4XKG - chains A and E of the 6 polymer chains in the assembly; structure by X-ray diffraction, 2.25 A resolution.

Chain A:
Name: Hemagglutinin HA1 chain
Source organism: Influenza A virus
Amino-acid sequence (333 residues; row label = number of the first residue in the row; a row labelled like 125A-125B holds insertion residues (125A, then the next letters in order)):
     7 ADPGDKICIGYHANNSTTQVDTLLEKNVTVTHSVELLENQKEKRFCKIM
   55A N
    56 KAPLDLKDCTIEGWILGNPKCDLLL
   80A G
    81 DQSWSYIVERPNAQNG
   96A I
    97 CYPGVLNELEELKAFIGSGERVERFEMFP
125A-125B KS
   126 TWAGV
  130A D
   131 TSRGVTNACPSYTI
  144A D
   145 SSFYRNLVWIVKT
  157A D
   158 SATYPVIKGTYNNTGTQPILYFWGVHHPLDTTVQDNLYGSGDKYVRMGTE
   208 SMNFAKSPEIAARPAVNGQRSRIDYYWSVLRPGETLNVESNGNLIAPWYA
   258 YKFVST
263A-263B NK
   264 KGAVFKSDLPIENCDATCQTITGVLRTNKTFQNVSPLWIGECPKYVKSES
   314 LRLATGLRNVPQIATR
Unresolved in the structure: 7-8, 329
Cystine bridges: Cys-52/Cys-277, Cys-64/Cys-76, Cys-97/Cys-139, Cys-281/Cys-305
Covalent attachments: glycan linked to Asn-33, Asn-169
From the paper describing this entry:
  - conformationally variable residues (side-chain flip): Asn-137
  - binding site for beta-D-galactopyranose: Gly-225, Gln-226
  - specificity-determining residues: Leu-186, Val-190, Ala-222, Ser-228 (proposed by the authors, not directly observed)

Chain E:
Name: Hemagglutinin HA1 chain
Source organism: Influenza A virus
Amino-acid sequence (333 residues; numbered 7 to 329 plus 11 insertion-coded residues; 1 number in that range is skipped by the numbering (no residue carries it; nothing is unmodelled there); the number before each row is that of its first residue; a row labelled like 125A-125B holds insertion residues (125A, then the next letters in order)):
     7 ADPGDKICIGYHANNSTTQVDTLLEKNVTVTHSVELLENQKEKRFCKIM
   55A N
    56 KAPLDLKDCTIEGWILGNPKCDLLL
   80A G
    81 DQSWSYIVERPNAQNG
   96A I
    97 CYPGVLNELEELKAFIGSGERVERFEMFP
125A-125B KS
   126 TWAGV
  130A D
   131 TSRGVTNACPSYTI
  144A D
   145 SSFYRNLVWIVKT
  157A D
   158 SATYPVIKGTYNNTGTQPILYFWGVHHPLDTTVQDNLYGSGDKYVRMGTE
   208 SMNFAKSPEIAARPAVNGQRSRIDYYWSVLRPGETLNVESNGNLIAPWYA
   258 YKFVS
262A-262B TN
  263B K
   264 KGAVFKSDLPIENCDATCQTITGVLRTNKTFQNVSPLWIGECPKYVKSES
   314 LRLATGLRNVPQIATR
Unresolved in the structure: 7-8, 262A-262B, 326-329
Cystine bridges: Cys-52/Cys-277, Cys-64/Cys-76, Cys-97/Cys-139, Cys-281/Cys-305
Covalent attachments: N-acetylglucosamine (NAG) linked to Asn-21, Asn-169
From the paper describing this entry:
  - binding site for beta-D-galactopyranose: Gly-225, Gln-226
  - specificity-determining residues: Leu-186, Val-190, Ala-222, Ser-228 (proposed by the authors, not directly observed)

How chain A and chain E interact:
Pairs across the interface (21):
  Val-101(A) with Asn-210(E)
  Glu-216(A) with Arg-203(E); Ala-212(E)
  Ile-217(A) with Arg-203(E), hydrogen bond (backbone-side chain)
  Ala-218(A) with Arg-203(E); Glu-246(E)
  Ala-219(A) with Asn-244(E), hydrogen bond (backbone-side chain); Glu-246(E)
  Arg-220(A) with Met-204(E), hydrogen bond (side chain-backbone); Gly-205(E); Phe-211(E), hydrogen bond (side chain-backbone); Asn-244(E)
  Pro-221(A) with Gly-205(E); Thr-206(E); Glu-207(E); Thr-242(E); Asn-244(E)
  Val-223(A) with Glu-207(E)
  Arg-227(A) with Asn-244(E)
  Arg-229(A) with Thr-206(E), hydrogen bond (side chain-backbone); Asn-210(E)
Interface residues without a listed pair, chain A (11 interface residues in all): Asp-231
Interface residues without a listed pair, chain E (12 interface residues in all): Ser-208

Overview:
Chain A and chain E form an interface of 11 and 12 residues respectively, with 5 hydrogen bonds. Polar
contacts include Ile-217(A)/Arg-203(E), Ala-219(A)/Asn-244(E) and Arg-220(A)/Met-204(E). Covalently linked
N-acetylglucosamine: at Asn-33(A) and Asn-169(A). From the paper: a binding site for beta-D-galactopyranose at
Gly-225(A), Gln-226(A) and Gly-225(E) among others; specificity determinants Leu-186(A), Val-190(A) and
Leu-186(E) among others.
Both chains are Hemagglutinin HA1 chain (Influenza A virus). Entry 4XKG (Crystal structure of hemagglutinin
from Taiwan (2013) H6N1 influenza virus in complex with 6'-SLN) was determined by X-ray diffraction (same
publication as 4XKD, 4XKE and 4XKF).
